Entry 4MAH (X-ray diffraction, 1.55 A resolution); this record covers chain A.

== Chain A ==
Protein: AA11 Lytic Polysaccharide Monooxygenase
Source organism: Aspergillus oryzae
Notes: EC 1.14.-.-
Reference sequence: Q2UA85 (Q2UA85_ASPOR); residues 1-216 here correspond to UniProt positions 20-235 (UniProt number = residue number + 19)
Amino-acid sequence (216 residues; each row starts with the number of its first residue):
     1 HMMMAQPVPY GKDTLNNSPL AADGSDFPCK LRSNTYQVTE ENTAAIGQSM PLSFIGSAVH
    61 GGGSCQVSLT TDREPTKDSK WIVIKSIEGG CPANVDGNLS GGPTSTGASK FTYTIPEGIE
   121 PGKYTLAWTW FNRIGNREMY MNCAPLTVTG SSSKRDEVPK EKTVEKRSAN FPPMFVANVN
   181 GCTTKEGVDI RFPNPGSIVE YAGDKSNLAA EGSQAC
Unresolved in the structure: 99-109, 151-169
Cystine bridges: Cys29-Cys143, Cys65-Cys91, Cys182-Cys216
Bound ions: Zn2+: His1, His60
Swiss-Prot annotation at these positions:
  - binding site (Cu(+)): His1, His60, Glu74
  - glycosylation: Asn98 (N-linked (GlcNAc...) asparagine)
Reported in the primary citation:
  - Zn2+ coordination: Glu74
  - conformationally variable residues (order/disorder transition): Leu99 to Ser109, Ser151 to Ala169

== Overview ==
His1 and His60 form the Zn2+ site. From UniProt: 3 Cu+-binding residues. From the paper: Zn2+ coordination by
Glu74; conformational variability at Leu99 and Ser151.
Chain A is AA11 Lytic Polysaccharide Monooxygenase (Aspergillus oryzae); the structure, Structure of
Aspergillus oryzae AA11 Lytic Polysaccharide Monooxygenase with Zn, was determined by X-ray diffraction
together with 4MAI from the same study.
